Entry 8V32 (electron microscopy, 3.01 A resolution); this record covers chains H and J of the 10 polymer chains in the assembly.

== Chain H ==
Molecule: 80-nt DNA strand
Sequence (80 nucleotides; numbered 1 to 80; the number before each row is that of its first residue):
     1 GCAGGATGTC ATCAGTTCGA GTCTGGTACT GCCCAGTAGT GATCTTATTT CATTATGGTG
    61 AAAGTTGGAA CCTCTTACGT
Unresolved in the structure: 1-9, 51-80

== Chain J ==
Protein: TnsD
Organism: Peltigera membranacea
Amino-acid sequence (462 residues; each row starts with the number of its first residue):
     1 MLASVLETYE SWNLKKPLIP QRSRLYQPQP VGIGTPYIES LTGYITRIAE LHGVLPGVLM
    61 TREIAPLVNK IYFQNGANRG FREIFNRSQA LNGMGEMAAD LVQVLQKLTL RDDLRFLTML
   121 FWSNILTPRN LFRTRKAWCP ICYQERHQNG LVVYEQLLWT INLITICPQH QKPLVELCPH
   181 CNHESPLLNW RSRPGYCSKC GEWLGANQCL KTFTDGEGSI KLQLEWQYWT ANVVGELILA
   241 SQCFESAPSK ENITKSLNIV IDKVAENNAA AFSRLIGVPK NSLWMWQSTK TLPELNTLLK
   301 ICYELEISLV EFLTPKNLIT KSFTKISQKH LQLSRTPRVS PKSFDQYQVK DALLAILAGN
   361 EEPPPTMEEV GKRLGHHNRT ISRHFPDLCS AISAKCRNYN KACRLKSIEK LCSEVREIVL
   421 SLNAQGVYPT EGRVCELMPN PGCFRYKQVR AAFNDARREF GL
Ion coordination: Zn2+ site 1: Cys139, Cys142, Cys167, His170; Zn2+ site 2: Cys178, Cys181, Cys197, Cys200

== How chain H and chain J interact ==
Contacting residue pairs - 67 pairs, chain H then chain J:
  DA14(H) - Asn268(J)  sugar contact
  DA14(H) - Ala270(J)  phosphate contact
  DA14(H) - Arg274(J)  salt bridge to the phosphate
  DA14(H) - Lys280(J)  sugar contact
  DG15(H) - Asn267(J)  phosphate contact
  DG15(H) - Asn268(J)  phosphate contact
  DG15(H) - Ala269(J)  hydrogen bond to the phosphate
  DG15(H) - Ala270(J)  hydrogen bond to the phosphate
  DG15(H) - Lys280(J)  hydrogen bond to the base
  DG15(H) - Trp284(J)  sugar contact
  DT16(H) - Trp284(J)  hydrogen bond to the phosphate
  DT17(H) - Asn281(J)  hydrogen bond to the base
  DT17(H) - Trp284(J)  phosphate contact
  DC18(H) - Asn281(J)  base contact
  DA20(H) - Arg338(J)  base contact
  DA20(H) - Lys342(J)  sugar contact
  DA20(H) - Phe344(J)  phosphate contact
  DA20(H) - Thr380(J)  sugar contact
  DA20(H) - Arg383(J)  hydrogen bond to the base
  DA20(H) - His384(J)  phosphate contact
  DG21(H) - Arg129(J)  base contact
  DG21(H) - Arg338(J)  base contact
  DG21(H) - Ser340(J)  sugar contact
  DG21(H) - Lys342(J)  salt bridge to the phosphate
  DG21(H) - His377(J)  sugar contact
  DG21(H) - Thr380(J)  hydrogen bond to the phosphate
  DG21(H) - Arg383(J)  hydrogen bond to the base
  DT22(H) - Arg129(J)  hydrogen bond to the base
  DT22(H) - His377(J)  salt bridge to the phosphate
  DT22(H) - Arg379(J)  base contact
  DT22(H) - Arg383(J)  base contact
  DC23(H) - Arg129(J)  hydrogen bond to the sugar
  DT24(H) - Pro128(J)  sugar contact
  DT24(H) - Asn130(J)  hydrogen bond to the phosphate
  DG25(H) - Arg87(J)  hydrogen bond to the base
  DG25(H) - Gln89(J)  phosphate contact
  DG25(H) - Ala90(J)  phosphate contact
  DG25(H) - Met97(J)  sugar contact
  DG26(H) - Tyr72(J)  sugar contact
  DG26(H) - Arg87(J)  base contact
  DG26(H) - Ala90(J)  phosphate contact
  DG26(H) - Gly95(J)  phosphate contact
  DG26(H) - Glu96(J)  hydrogen bond to the phosphate
  DG26(H) - Met97(J)  hydrogen bond to the phosphate
  DT27(H) - Lys70(J)  salt bridge to the phosphate
  DT27(H) - Tyr72(J)  hydrogen bond to the phosphate
  DT27(H) - Arg87(J)  base contact
  DA28(H) - Ile71(J)  phosphate contact
  DA28(H) - Tyr72(J)  hydrogen bond to the phosphate
  DA28(H) - Glu83(J)  base contact
  DC29(H) - Asn75(J)  hydrogen bond to the phosphate
  DC29(H) - Arg79(J)  base contact
  DC29(H) - Glu83(J)  base contact
  DT30(H) - Arg79(J)  base contact
  DT30(H) - Lys401(J)  phosphate contact
  DG31(H) - Arg404(J)  salt bridge to the phosphate
  DG31(H) - Tyr446(J)  hydrogen bond to the phosphate
  DC32(H) - Asn440(J)  hydrogen bond to the phosphate
  DC32(H) - Gly442(J)  sugar contact
  DC32(H) - Arg445(J)  base contact
  DC32(H) - Tyr446(J)  base contact
  DC33(H) - Asn440(J)  phosphate contact
  DC33(H) - Pro441(J)  base contact
  DC33(H) - Gly442(J)  base contact
  DC33(H) - Phe444(J)  base contact
  DC33(H) - Arg445(J)  hydrogen bond to the base
  DC33(H) - Arg450(J)  base contact
Other interface residues (no listed pair), chain J (50 interface residues in all): Arg82, Ala98, Phe132, Val339, Pro341, His376, Glu431, Cys435, Cys443

== Summary ==
19 residues of chain H and 50 residues of chain J are in contact, with 20 hydrogen bonds and 5 salt bridges.
Polar pairs include DG15(H)-Lys280(J), DT17(H)-Asn281(J) and DA20(H)-Arg383(J). Cys139(J), Cys142(J),
Cys167(J) and His170(J) form the Zn2+ site 1.
Chain H is an 80-nt DNA strand and chain J is TnsD (Peltigera membranacea); the structure, TnsD-TnsC-DNA
complex, was determined by electron microscopy together with 9BW1 from the same study.
